Entry 6TQL (electron microscopy, 3.96 A resolution); this record covers chains A and C of the 3 polymer chains in the assembly.

[Chain A (and C)]
Protein: Uromodulin
Source organism: Homo sapiens
Notes: chain C of this document is another copy of the same molecule, construct and numbering; everything in this record applies to it too
UniProt: P07911 (UROM_HUMAN); numbering as in UniProt (aligned over 292-587)
Sequence (296 residues; row label = number of the first residue in the row):
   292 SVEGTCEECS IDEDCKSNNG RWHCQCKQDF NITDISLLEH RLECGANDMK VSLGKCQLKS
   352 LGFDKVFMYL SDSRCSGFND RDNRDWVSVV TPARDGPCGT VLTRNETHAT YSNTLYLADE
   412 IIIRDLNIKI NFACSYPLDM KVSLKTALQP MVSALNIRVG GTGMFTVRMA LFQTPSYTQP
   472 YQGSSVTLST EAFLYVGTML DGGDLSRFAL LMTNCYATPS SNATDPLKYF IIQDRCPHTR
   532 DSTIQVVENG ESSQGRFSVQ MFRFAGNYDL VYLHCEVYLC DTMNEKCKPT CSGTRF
Unresolved in the structure: 585-587 (chain C: 445-587)
Disulfides: C297-C306, C300-C315, C317-C347, C335-C425, C366-C389, C506-C566, C527-C582, C571-C578
Covalently attached groups: N-acetylglucosamine (NAG) linked to N322, N396, N513
UniProt features mapped onto this chain:
  - region: D430 to T453 (Flexible ZP-N/ZP-C linker), G454 to T465 (Internal hydrophobic patch (IHP)), R586, F587 (Essential for cleavage by HPN)
  - site: F587 (Cleavage)
  - glycosylation (N-linked (GlcNAc...) asparagine): N322 (complex), N396 (complex), N513 (complex)
  - natural variant: C300 (C300G: In ADTKD1), C315 (C315R: In ADTKD1), Q316 (Q316P: In ADTKD1), C317 (C317Y: In ADTKD1), C347 (C347G: In ADTKD1), A461 (A461E: In ADTKD1)
  - mutagenesis: L333 (L333K: Abolishes polymerization and filament formation of the secreted form), R415 (R415A: Abolishes polymerization. No effect on protein trafficking or secretion. Suppresses the dominant-negative loss of polymerization in 555-F-A-556 DEL or 586-A--A-589 ...), I421 (I421K: Abolishes polymerization and filament formation of the secreted form), D430 (D430L: Impairs polymerization and filament formation of the secreted form), L435 (L435S: Impairs polymerization and filament formation of the secreted form), V458 (V458R: Leads to retention in the endoplasmic reticulum, probably due to misfolding), F555 to A556 (Abolishes polymerization, in a dominant-negative manner. No effect on protein trafficking or secretion. Suppresses the dominant-negative loss of polymerization; when associated with A-415)
From the paper describing this entry:
  - post-translational modification sites: N396, N513
  - mutagenesis - R415A, F555DEL/A556DEL: unchanged localization
  - mutagenesis - R415A: unchanged expression

[How chain A and chain C interact]
Residue-residue contacts - 82 pairs, chain A then chain C:
  V443(A) with N418(C)
  S444(A) with L417(C); N418(C)
  A445(A) with N418(C)
  L446(A) with N418(C), hydrogen bond (backbone-backbone); I419(C); K420(C), hydrogen bond (backbone-backbone)
  N447(A) with K420(C)
  I448(A) with H331(C); K420(C); I421(C), hydrophobic; N422(C), hydrogen bond (backbone-backbone)
  R449(A) with N422(C)
  V450(A) with H331(C); L333(C), hydrophobic; I421(C), hydrophobic; N422(C), hydrogen bond (backbone-backbone); F423(C); A424(C), hydrogen bond (backbone-backbone)
  G451(A) with A424(C)
  G452(A) with C335(C), hydrogen bond (backbone-side chain); A424(C), hydrogen bond (backbone-backbone); C425(C); S426(C), hydrogen bond (backbone-backbone)
  T453(A) with C335(C); S426(C)
  G454(A) with C335(C); S426(C), hydrogen bond (backbone-backbone); Y427(C); P428(C)
  M455(A) with Y427(C)
  F456(A) with A337(C); Y427(C), hydrophobic; M431(C)
  V458(A) with M431(C), hydrophobic
  M460(A) with V433(C), hydrophobic; L435(C), hydrophobic
  G474(A) with T437(C)
  S475(A) with T437(C); A438(C), hydrogen bond (backbone-backbone)
  S476(A) with A438(C)
  V477(A) with A438(C), hydrogen bond (backbone-backbone); L439(C), hydrophobic; Q440(C), hydrogen bond (backbone-backbone)
  T478(A) with Q440(C); M442(C)
  L479(A) with Q440(C); P441(C); M442(C), hydrogen bond (backbone-backbone)
  S480(A) with M442(C)
  T481(A) with M442(C); V443(C)
  L485(A) with L439(C), hydrophobic
  G493(A) with N338(C)
  G494(A) with N338(C), hydrogen bond (backbone-side chain)
  L496(A) with A384(C); Y402(C)
  R498(A) with D386(C), salt bridge; L393(C)
  F499(A) with L393(C), hydrophobic; Y402(C)
  M552(A) with L439(C), hydrophobic; P441(C), hydrophobic
  F553(A) with P441(C)
  R554(A) with V443(C)
  D560(A) with P441(C)
  L561(A) with L439(C)
  V562(A) with L439(C), hydrogen bond (backbone-backbone)
  Y563(A) with A438(C), hydrophobic
  L564(A) with L435(C), hydrogen bond (backbone-backbone)
  H565(A) with S434(C)
  C566(A) with V433(C)
  E567(A) with M431(C); K432(C), salt bridge
  V568(A) with L429(C); D430(C)
  Y569(A) with E397(C); L429(C); D430(C)
  L570(A) with L429(C), hydrophobic
  D572(A) with R395(C), salt bridge
  N575(A) with R395(C), hydrogen bond
Other interface residues (no listed pair), chain A (51 interface residues in all): T457, R459, L462, D492, E576
Other interface residues (no listed pair), chain C (40 interface residues in all): R385, D416, K436

[Overview]
51 residues of chain A and 40 residues of chain C are in contact; the contacts include 17 hydrogen bonds and 3
salt bridges. Polar contacts include R498(A)-D386(C), E567(A)-K432(C) and D572(A)-R395(C). Covalently linked
N-acetylglucosamine: at N322(A), N396(A) and N513(A). From the paper: R415A and F555DEL/A556DEL of chain A
leave localization unchanged; modification sites N396(A) and N513(A).
Chain A and chain C are both Uromodulin (Homo sapiens); the structure, Cryo-EM of elastase-treated human
uromodulin (UMOD)/Tamm-Horsfall protein (THP) filament, was determined by electron microscopy (same
publication as 6TQK).
